Entry 6DFW (X-ray diffraction, 3.20 A resolution); this record covers chains A and B of the 4 polymer chains in the assembly.

== Chain A ==
Protein: H-2 class II histocompatibility antigen, A-D alpha chain
Source organism: Mus musculus
UniProtKB: P04228 (HA2D_MOUSE); residues 1-183 here correspond to UniProt positions 26-208 (UniProt number = residue number + 25)
Amino-acid sequence (183 residues; numbered 1 to 183; the number before each row is that of its first residue):
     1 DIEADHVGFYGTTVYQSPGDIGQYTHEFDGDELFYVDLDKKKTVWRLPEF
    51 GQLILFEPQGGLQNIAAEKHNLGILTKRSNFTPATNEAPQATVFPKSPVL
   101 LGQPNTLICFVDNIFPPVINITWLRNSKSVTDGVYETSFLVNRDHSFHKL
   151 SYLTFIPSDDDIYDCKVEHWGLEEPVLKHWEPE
Unresolved in the structure: 183
Disulfides: Cys109-Cys165
Curated features (UniProtKB/Swiss-Prot):
  - region: Glu181 to Glu183 (Connecting peptide)
  - glycosylation: Asn120 (N-linked (GlcNAc...) asparagine)

== Chain B ==
Protein: H2-Ab1 protein
Source organism: Mus musculus
UniProtKB: Q31135 (Q31135_MOUSE); residues 4-191 here correspond to UniProt positions 30-217 (UniProt number = residue number + 26)
Amino-acid sequence (221 residues; numbered -28 to 197; 5 numbers in that range are skipped by the numbering (no residue carries them; nothing is unmodelled there); the number before each row is that of its first residue; numbers below 1 keep their minus sign (His-28 is residue -28)):
   -28 HLVERLYLVCGGEG
    -9 AGGGSLVGGSGGGSERHFVHQFKGECYFTNGTQRIRLVTRYIYNREEYLR
    41 FDSDVGEYRAVTELGRHSAEYYNKQYLERTRAELDTACRHNYEETEVPTS
    91 LRRLEQPNVAISLSRTEALNHHNTLVCSVTDFYPAKIKVRWFRNGQEETV
   141 GVSSTQLIRNGDWTFQVLVMLEMTPHQGEVYTCHVEHPSLKSPITVEWRA
   191 QGGLVPR
Unresolved in the structure: -28, -9 to 4, 106-111, 190-197
Sequence notes: expression tag (-28 to -15, -9 to 3, 192-197)
Disulfides: Cys16-Cys78, Cys117-Cys173

== Interface between chain A and chain B ==
Pairs across the interface (140; chain A residue first):
  Ile2(A) - Tyr17(B)  hydrophobic
  Ile2(A) - Arg26(B)
  Glu3(A) - Thr19(B)
  Ala4(A) - Phe18(B)
  Ala4(A) - Thr19(B)
  Asp5(A) - Phe18(B)  hydrogen bond (backbone-backbone)
  Asp5(A) - Thr19(B)
  Asp5(A) - Asn20(B)  hydrogen bond (side chain-backbone)
  His6(A) - Cys16(B)
  His6(A) - Tyr17(B)
  His6(A) - Phe18(B)  hydrogen bond (backbone-backbone)
  His6(A) - Tyr82(B)
  His6(A) - Leu91(B)
  Val7(A) - Cys16(B)
  Val7(A) - Tyr17(B)  hydrophobic
  Gly8(A) - Glu15(B)
  Gly8(A) - Cys16(B)  hydrogen bond (backbone-backbone)
  Phe9(A) - Gly14(B)
  Phe9(A) - Glu15(B)
  Tyr10(A) - Arg-24(B)
  Tyr10(A) - Leu-21(B)
  Tyr10(A) - Gly14(B)  hydrogen bond (backbone-backbone)
  Tyr10(A) - Cys16(B)  hydrophobic
  Tyr10(A) - Asn81(B)
  Tyr10(A) - Glu86(B)  hydrogen bond
  Gly11(A) - Gly14(B)  hydrogen bond (backbone-backbone)
  Thr12(A) - Phe12(B)
  Thr13(A) - Gln11(B)
  Thr13(A) - Phe12(B)  hydrogen bond (backbone-backbone)
  Val14(A) - His10(B)
  Val14(A) - Gln11(B)
  Tyr15(A) - Val9(B)
  Tyr15(A) - His10(B)  hydrogen bond (backbone-backbone)
  Gln16(A) - Phe8(B)
  Gln16(A) - Val9(B)
  Ser17(A) - His7(B)
  Ser17(A) - Phe8(B)  hydrogen bond (backbone-backbone)
  Pro18(A) - Arg6(B)
  Pro18(A) - His7(B)
  Tyr24(A) - Tyr-22(B)
  Phe28(A) - Glu86(B)
  Phe28(A) - Leu91(B)  hydrophobic
  Asp29(A) - Arg149(B)  hydrogen bond (backbone-side chain)
  Gly30(A) - Arg149(B)
  Asp31(A) - Tyr123(B)
  Asp31(A) - Arg149(B)  salt bridge
  Asp31(A) - Trp153(B)
  Glu32(A) - Trp153(B)
  Leu33(A) - Arg-24(B)
  Leu33(A) - Glu86(B)
  Arg46(A) - Gly151(B)  hydrogen bond (side chain-backbone)
  Arg46(A) - Asp152(B)
  Leu47(A) - Arg93(B)
  Leu47(A) - Asp152(B)
  Leu47(A) - Trp153(B)
  Glu49(A) - Arg93(B)  salt bridge
  Phe50(A) - Thr89(B)
  Phe50(A) - Trp153(B)
  Leu53(A) - Leu-27(B)
  Leu53(A) - Val-26(B)
  Leu53(A) - Pro88(B)
  Ile54(A) - Val-26(B)
  Ile54(A) - Arg-24(B)
  Ile54(A) - Thr85(B)
  Leu55(A) - Leu-27(B)  hydrophobic
  Leu55(A) - Val-26(B)  hydrogen bond (backbone-backbone)
  Leu55(A) - Glu-25(B)
  Leu55(A) - Arg-24(B)  hydrogen bond (backbone-backbone)
  Phe56(A) - Arg-24(B)
  Phe56(A) - Tyr-22(B)  hydrophobic
  Glu57(A) - Glu-25(B)  hydrogen bond (backbone-side chain)
  Gly60(A) - Tyr-22(B)
  Gln63(A) - Tyr-22(B)
  Asn64(A) - Leu-21(B)  hydrogen bond (side chain-backbone)
  Asn64(A) - Val-20(B)
  Asn64(A) - Cys-19(B)  hydrogen bond (side chain-backbone)
  Asn64(A) - Phe12(B)
  Ala67(A) - Cys-19(B)
  Glu68(A) - Cys-19(B)
  Glu68(A) - His10(B)  salt bridge
  Glu68(A) - Gln11(B)
  Glu68(A) - Phe12(B)  hydrogen bond (side chain-backbone)
  His70(A) - Glu-16(B)  hydrogen bond (side chain-backbone)
  Asn71(A) - Gly-18(B)  hydrogen bond (side chain-backbone)
  Asn71(A) - Gly-17(B)
  Asn71(A) - Glu-16(B)  hydrogen bond (side chain-backbone)
  Asn71(A) - His10(B)
  Asn71(A) - Tyr62(B)  hydrogen bond
  Leu72(A) - Phe8(B)
  Leu72(A) - Val9(B)
  Leu72(A) - His10(B)
  Ile74(A) - Glu-16(B)
  Leu75(A) - Tyr33(B)  hydrophobic
  Leu75(A) - Tyr38(B)
  Leu75(A) - Leu54(B)  hydrophobic
  Thr76(A) - Phe8(B)
  Thr76(A) - Tyr33(B)
  Arg78(A) - Glu-16(B)  salt bridge
  Arg78(A) - Leu54(B)  hydrogen bond (side chain-backbone)
  Arg78(A) - Ser58(B)  hydrogen bond
  Ser79(A) - Tyr33(B)  hydrogen bond
  Ser79(A) - Leu54(B)
  Phe81(A) - Arg6(B)  hydrogen bond (backbone-side chain)
  Phe81(A) - Phe8(B)
  Thr82(A) - Phe8(B)
  Thr82(A) - Tyr33(B)  hydrogen bond (backbone-side chain)
  Thr82(A) - Asn34(B)
  Pro83(A) - Arg6(B)
  Pro83(A) - His7(B)
  Pro83(A) - Phe8(B)  hydrophobic
  Pro83(A) - Asn34(B)
  Ala84(A) - His7(B)  hydrogen bond (backbone-backbone)
  Ala84(A) - Asn34(B)
  Glu87(A) - Arg35(B)
  Phe94(A) - Ile148(B)  hydrophobic
  Pro95(A) - Gln156(B)  hydrogen bond (backbone-side chain)
  Lys96(A) - Thr120(B)
  Lys96(A) - Asp121(B)  salt bridge
  Lys96(A) - Asp152(B)  salt bridge
  Lys96(A) - Gln156(B)  hydrogen bond (backbone-side chain)
  Pro98(A) - Ser118(B)
  Pro98(A) - Thr120(B)
  Ile108(A) - Asn150(B)
  Phe115(A) - Val9(B)  hydrophobic
  Phe115(A) - Gln11(B)
  Phe115(A) - Asn34(B)
  Phe115(A) - Arg35(B)
  Val141(A) - Lys13(B)
  Asn142(A) - Lys13(B)  hydrogen bond (backbone-side chain)
  Asp144(A) - Arg35(B)  hydrogen bond (backbone-side chain)
  His145(A) - Gln11(B)  hydrogen bond (backbone-side chain)
  His145(A) - Lys13(B)
  His145(A) - Ile32(B)
  His145(A) - Arg35(B)
  Ser146(A) - Arg35(B)
  Phe147(A) - Gln11(B)
  Tyr152(A) - Asn150(B)  hydrogen bond (side chain-backbone)
  Tyr152(A) - Gly151(B)  hydrogen bond (side chain-backbone)
  Tyr152(A) - Asp152(B)
  Trp170(A) - His7(B)
Interface residues without a listed pair, chain A (73 interface residues in all): His26, Phe34, Gln52, Thr85, Ser97, Pro116, Arg143, Leu150
Interface residues without a listed pair, chain B (66 interface residues in all): Leu-23, Arg30, Tyr31, Glu37, Gly55, His57, Ala77, Cys78, Glu84, Ser90, Ala100, Thr154

== In short ==
73 residues of chain A and 66 residues of chain B are in contact; the contacts include 35 hydrogen bonds and 6
salt bridges. Among the polar pairs are Asp31(A)-Arg149(B), Glu49(A)-Arg93(B) and Glu68(A)-His10(B).
Here chain A is H-2 class II histocompatibility antigen, A-D alpha chain and chain B is H2-Ab1 protein, both
from Mus musculus. Entry 6DFW (TCR 8F10 in complex with IAg7-p8G9E) was determined by X-ray diffraction
together with 6DFQ, 6DFS, 6DFV and 6DFX from the same study.
